Entry 8FIM (X-ray diffraction, 2.22 A resolution); this record covers chains A and C.

[Chain A]
Name: DNA dC->dU-editing enzyme APOBEC-3A
From: Homo sapiens
Notes: EC 3.5.4.38
Reference sequence: P31941 (ABC3A_HUMAN); numbering as in UniProt (aligned over 1-199)
Sequence (199 residues; row label = number of the first residue in the row):
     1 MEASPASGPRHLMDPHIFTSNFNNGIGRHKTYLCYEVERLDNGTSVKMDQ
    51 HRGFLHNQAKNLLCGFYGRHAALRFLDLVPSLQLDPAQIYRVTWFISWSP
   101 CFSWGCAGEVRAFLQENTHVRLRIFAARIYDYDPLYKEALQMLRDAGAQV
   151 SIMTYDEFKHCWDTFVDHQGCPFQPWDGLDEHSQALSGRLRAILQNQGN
Disordered / not traced: 1-9, 197-199
Differences from the reference sequence: engineered mutation Ala72 (Glu in P31941)
UniProt features mapped onto this chain:
  - binding site (Zn(2+)): His70, Cys101, Cys106
  - mutagenesis: Arg28 (R28E: No effect on deaminase activity despite an altered restriction activity towards genetic invaders), His29 (H29A: Altered deaminase activity and restriction activity towards genetic invaders), Lys30 (K30F: Altered deaminase activity and restriction activity towards genetic invaders), Asn57 (N57A: Altered deaminase activity and restriction activity towards genetic invaders), Lys60 (K60A: Altered deaminase activity and restriction activity towards genetic invaders), Arg69 (R69A: Altered deaminase activity and restriction activity towards genetic invaders), His70 (H70R: Altered deaminase activity), Trp98 (W98L: Altered deaminase activity and restriction activity towards genetic invaders), Cys106 (C106S: Altered deaminase activity), Arg128 (R128A: Altered deaminase activity and restriction activity towards genetic invaders), Tyr130 (Y130A: Altered deaminase activity and restriction activity towards genetic invaders), Asp131 (D131N: No effect on deaminase activity despite an altered restriction activity towards genetic invaders), 2 further mutagenesis entries in UniProt
Ion coordination: Zn2+: His70, Cys101, Cys106
Ligand contacts: inositol hexakisphosphate (IHP): Lys159, His160, Asp163
From the paper describing this entry:
  - binding site for the 13-nt DNA strand (chain C): Arg28, His29, His70, Ala71, Ser99, Tyr130, Asp131
  - specificity-determining residues: His29, Asp131
  - mutagenesis - R28A, H29R (10-fold): decreased catalytic activity on linear ssDNA (citing earlier work)

[Chain C]
Molecule: 13-nt DNA strand
Sequence (13 nucleotides; each row starts with the number of its first residue; numbers below 1 keep their minus sign (DT-7 is residue -7)):
    -7 TGCGCTTCGCGCT

[Interface between chain A and chain C]
Residue-residue contacts (25; chain A residue first):
  Gly27(A) with DT-2(C), sugar contact
  Arg28(A) with DT-2(C), hydrogen bond to the base; DT-1(C), sugar contact; DC0(C), phosphate contact
  His29(A) with DT-2(C), hydrogen bond to the phosphate; DT-1(C), sugar contact; DC0(C), salt bridge to the phosphate; DG1(C), stacking on the base
  Lys30(A) with DC0(C), sugar contact
  Thr31(A) with DC0(C), hydrogen bond to the sugar
  Asn57(A) with DC0(C), hydrogen bond to the phosphate; DG1(C), phosphate contact
  Ala59(A) with DG1(C), phosphate contact
  Lys60(A) with DG1(C), hydrogen bond to the phosphate; DC2(C), salt bridge to the phosphate
  His70(A) with DC0(C), base contact
  Ala71(A) with DC0(C), hydrogen bond to the base
  Trp98(A) with DT-1(C), sugar contact; DC0(C), hydrogen bond to the base
  Ser99(A) with DC0(C), hydrogen bond to the base
  Pro100(A) with DC0(C), base contact
  Tyr130(A) with DT-1(C), phosphate contact; DC0(C), hydrogen bond to the phosphate
  Asp131(A) with DT-1(C), hydrogen bond to the base
  Tyr132(A) with DT-1(C), hydrogen bond to the base
Other interface residues (no listed pair), chain A (19 interface residues in all): Ile96, Cys101, Ile129

[In short]
Chain A and chain C form an interface of 19 and 5 residues respectively; the contacts include 11 hydrogen
bonds, 2 salt bridges and 1 aromatic stacking contact. Among the polar pairs are Arg28(A)-DT-2(C),
Ala71(A)-DC0(C) and Trp98(A)-DC0(C). From the paper: a binding site for the 13-nt DNA strand (chain C) at
Arg28(A), His29(A) and His70(A) among others; R28A and H29R of chain A reduce catalytic activity on linear
ssDNA.
Chain A is DNA dC->dU-editing enzyme APOBEC-3A (Homo sapiens) and chain C is a 13-nt DNA strand; the
structure, Structure of APOBEC3A (E72A inactive mutant) in complex with TTC-hairpin DNA substrate, was
determined by X-ray diffraction together with 8FII, 8FIJ, 8FIK and 8FIL from the same study.
